Entry 1LW2 (X-ray diffraction, 3.00 A resolution); this record covers chains A and B.

# Chain A
Molecule: HIV-1 reverse transcriptase
Source organism: Human immunodeficiency virus 1
Notes: EC 2.7.7.49; fragment: p66
Reference sequence: P04585 (POL_HV1H2); residues 1-560 here correspond to UniProt positions 156-715 (UniProt number = residue number + 155)
Amino-acid sequence (560 residues; each row starts with the number of its first residue):
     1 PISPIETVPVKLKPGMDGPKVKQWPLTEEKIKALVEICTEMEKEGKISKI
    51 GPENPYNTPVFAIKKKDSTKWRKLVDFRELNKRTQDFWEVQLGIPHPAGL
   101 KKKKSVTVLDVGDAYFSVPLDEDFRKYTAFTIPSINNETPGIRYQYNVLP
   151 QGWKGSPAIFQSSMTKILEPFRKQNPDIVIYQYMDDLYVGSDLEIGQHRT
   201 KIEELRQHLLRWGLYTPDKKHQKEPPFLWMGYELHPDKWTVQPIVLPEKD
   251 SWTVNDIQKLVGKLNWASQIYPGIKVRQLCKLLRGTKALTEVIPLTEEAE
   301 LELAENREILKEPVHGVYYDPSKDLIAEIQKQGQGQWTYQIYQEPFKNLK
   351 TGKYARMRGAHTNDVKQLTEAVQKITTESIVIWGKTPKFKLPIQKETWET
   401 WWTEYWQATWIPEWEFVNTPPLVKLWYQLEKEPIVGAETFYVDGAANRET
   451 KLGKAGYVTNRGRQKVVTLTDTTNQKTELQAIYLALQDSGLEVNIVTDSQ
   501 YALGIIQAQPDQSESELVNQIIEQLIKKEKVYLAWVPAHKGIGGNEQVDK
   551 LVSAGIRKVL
Unresolved in the structure: 63-71, 444-454, 540-560
Construct notes: engineered mutation Tyr-215 (Thr370 in P04585); modified residue (280)
Modified residues: Cys-280 (3-sulfinoalanine; CSD)
Residues lining bound ligands: 1051u91 (U05; 6,11-dihydro-11-ethyl-6-methyl-9-nitro-5H-pyrido[2,3-b][1,5]benzodiazepin-5-one): Pro-95, Leu-100, Lys-101, Lys-103, Val-106, Val-179, Tyr-181, Tyr-188, Val-189, Gly-190, Phe-227, Trp-229, Leu-234, His-235, Pro-236, Tyr-318

# Chain B
Molecule: HIV-1 reverse transcriptase
Source organism: Human immunodeficiency virus 1
Notes: EC 2.7.7.49; fragment: p51
Reference sequence: P04585 (POL_HV1H2); residues 1-440 here correspond to UniProt positions 156-595 (UniProt number = residue number + 155)
Amino-acid sequence (440 residues; numbered 1 to 440; the number before each row is that of its first residue):
     1 PISPIETVPVKLKPGMDGPKVKQWPLTEEKIKALVEICTEMEKEGKISKI
    51 GPENPYNTPVFAIKKKDSTKWRKLVDFRELNKRTQDFWEVQLGIPHPAGL
   101 KKKKSVTVLDVGDAYFSVPLDEDFRKYTAFTIPSINNETPGIRYQYNVLP
   151 QGWKGSPAIFQSSMTKILEPFRKQNPDIVIYQYMDDLYVGSDLEIGQHRT
   201 KIEELRQHLLRWGLYTPDKKHQKEPPFLWMGYELHPDKWTVQPIVLPEKD
   251 SWTVNDIQKLVGKLNWASQIYPGIKVRQLCKLLRGTKALTEVIPLTEEAE
   301 LELAENREILKEPVHGVYYDPSKDLIAEIQKQGQGQWTYQIYQEPFKNLK
   351 TGKYARMRGAHTNDVKQLTEAVQKITTESIVIWGKTPKFKLPIQKETWET
   401 WWTEYWQATWIPEWEFVNTPPLVKLWYQLEKEPIVGAETF
Unresolved in the structure: 1-6, 89-93, 217-222, 357-361, 429-440
Construct notes: engineered mutation Tyr-215 (Thr370 in P04585)

# How chain A and chain B interact
Contacting residue pairs (89):
  Val-8(A) / Pro-52(B)  hydrophobic
  Val-8(A) / Glu-53(B)
  Pro-9(A) / Glu-53(B)
  Gln-85(A) / Glu-53(B)  hydrogen bond (side chain-backbone)
  Asp-86(A) / Lys-20(B)  salt bridge
  Asp-86(A) / Pro-55(B)
  Phe-87(A) / Pro-52(B)
  Trp-88(A) / Pro-52(B)  hydrogen bond (backbone-backbone)
  Trp-88(A) / Asn-54(B)
  Trp-88(A) / Pro-55(B)
  Trp-88(A) / Asn-57(B)
  Trp-88(A) / Arg-143(B)
  Leu-92(A) / Asn-137(B)
  Gly-93(A) / Asn-137(B)  hydrogen bond (backbone-side chain)
  Ile-94(A) / Asn-137(B)
  Pro-95(A) / Asn-136(B)
  Pro-95(A) / Asn-137(B)
  Pro-95(A) / Glu-138(B)
  His-96(A) / Asn-136(B)  hydrogen bond (backbone-side chain)
  Gly-99(A) / Asn-136(B)
  Gly-99(A) / Glu-138(B)
  Leu-100(A) / Glu-138(B)
  Gln-161(A) / Pro-140(B)
  Ser-162(A) / Pro-52(B)
  Tyr-181(A) / Glu-138(B)
  Arg-358(A) / Gln-394(B)  hydrogen bond
  Arg-358(A) / Glu-396(B)  salt bridge
  Glu-370(A) / Gln-394(B)
  Gln-373(A) / Thr-397(B)
  Gln-373(A) / Thr-400(B)
  Gln-373(A) / Trp-401(B)
  Ile-380(A) / Leu-26(B)
  Val-381(A) / Pro-25(B)  hydrophobic
  Val-381(A) / Asn-136(B)  hydrogen bond (backbone-backbone)
  Ile-382(A) / Ile-135(B)
  Ile-382(A) / Asn-136(B)
  Gly-384(A) / Thr-27(B)
  Gly-384(A) / Glu-28(B)  hydrogen bond (backbone-backbone)
  Gly-384(A) / Ile-135(B)
  Trp-402(A) / Lys-331(B)
  Trp-402(A) / Asp-364(B)  hydrogen bond
  Thr-403(A) / Gly-333(B)
  Thr-403(A) / Gln-334(B)
  Tyr-405(A) / Lys-331(B)  hydrogen bond (backbone-side chain)
  Trp-406(A) / Lys-331(B)
  Trp-406(A) / Asn-418(B)
  Trp-406(A) / Thr-419(B)
  Trp-406(A) / Lys-424(B)
  Gln-407(A) / Lys-331(B)  hydrogen bond (backbone-side chain)
  Gln-407(A) / Pro-392(B)
  Gln-407(A) / Ile-393(B)
  Gln-407(A) / Gln-394(B)
  Gln-407(A) / Val-417(B)
  Ala-408(A) / Lys-331(B)
  Ala-408(A) / Trp-337(B)  hydrophobic
  Ala-408(A) / Asp-364(B)
  Ala-408(A) / Pro-392(B)  hydrogen bond (backbone-backbone)
  Ala-408(A) / Ile-393(B)
  Thr-409(A) / Asp-364(B)  hydrogen bond (backbone-side chain)
  Trp-410(A) / Asn-363(B)
  Trp-410(A) / Val-365(B)  hydrophobic
  Pro-412(A) / Trp-401(B)
  Pro-433(A) / Asn-255(B)
  Pro-433(A) / Leu-289(B)  hydrophobic
  Pro-433(A) / Thr-290(B)
  Ile-434(A) / Thr-290(B)
  Val-435(A) / Thr-290(B)
  Thr-439(A) / Leu-289(B)
  Tyr-441(A) / Val-254(B)
  Tyr-441(A) / Gln-258(B)
  Tyr-441(A) / Thr-286(B)
  Tyr-441(A) / Lys-287(B)  hydrogen bond (side chain-backbone)
  Tyr-441(A) / Leu-289(B)
  Val-458(A) / Thr-286(B)
  Thr-459(A) / Thr-286(B)
  Asn-460(A) / Thr-286(B)
  Asn-460(A) / Lys-287(B)
  Asn-460(A) / Ala-288(B)
  Asn-494(A) / Leu-289(B)
  Val-496(A) / Leu-289(B)  hydrophobic
  Gln-500(A) / Leu-422(B)
  Gln-507(A) / Pro-421(B)
  Tyr-532(A) / Asn-255(B)  hydrogen bond
  Tyr-532(A) / Lys-259(B)
  Tyr-532(A) / Leu-289(B)  hydrophobic
  Trp-535(A) / Leu-422(B)  hydrophobic
  Trp-535(A) / Trp-426(B)  hydrophobic
  Val-536(A) / Gln-258(B)
  Pro-537(A) / Gly-262(B)
Also at the interface, not in a pair above, chain A (59 interface residues in all): Ala-158, Ile-159, Lys-366, Thr-376, Thr-377, Trp-383, Thr-386, Glu-404, Glu-432, Leu-503, Gly-504
Also at the interface, not in a pair above, chain B (53 interface residues in all): Val-21, Tyr-56, Thr-131, Val-261, Asn-265, Tyr-405

# Summary
The interface between chain A and chain B involves 59 residues on one side and 53 on the other, with 14
hydrogen bonds and 2 salt bridges. Polar pairs include Asp-86(A)/Lys-20(B), Arg-358(A)/Glu-396(B) and
Gln-85(A)/Glu-53(B). Chain A binds 1051u91.
Here chain A is HIV-1 reverse transcriptase and chain B is HIV-1 reverse transcriptase, both from Human
immunodeficiency virus 1. Entry 1LW2 (Crystal structure of T215Y mutant HIV-1 reverse transcriptase in complex
with 1051U91) was determined by X-ray diffraction, deposited together with 1LW0, 1LWC, 1LWE and 1LWF.
